3OCY - chain A; structure by X-ray diffraction, 1.40 A resolution.

[Chain A]
Molecule: Lipoprotein E
Source organism: Haemophilus influenzae
Notes: EC 3.1.3.2
UniProt: P26093 (HEL_HAEIN); residues 2-254 here correspond to UniProt positions 22-274 (UniProt number = residue number + 20)
Sequence (262 residues; numbered 1 to 262; the number before each row is that of its first residue):
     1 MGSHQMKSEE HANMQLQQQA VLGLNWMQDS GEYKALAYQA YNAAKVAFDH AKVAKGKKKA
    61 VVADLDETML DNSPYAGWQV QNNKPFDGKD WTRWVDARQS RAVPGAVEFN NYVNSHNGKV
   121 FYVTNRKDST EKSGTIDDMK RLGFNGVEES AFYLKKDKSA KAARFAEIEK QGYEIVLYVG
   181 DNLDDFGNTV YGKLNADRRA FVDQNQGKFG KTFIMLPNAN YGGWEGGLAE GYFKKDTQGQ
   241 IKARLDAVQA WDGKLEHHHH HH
Disordered / not traced: 1-8, 256-262
Construct notes: expression tag (1, 255-262)
Metal / ion sites: Mg2+: D64, D66, D181 (together with phosphate ion)
What the authors report for this chain:
  - binding site for phosphate ion: T124, K161
  - catalytic residues: D66

[Overview]
D64, D66 and D181 coordinate Mg2+. From the paper: the catalytic residue D66; a binding site for phosphate ion
at T124 and K161.
Chain A is Lipoprotein E (Haemophilus influenzae); the structure, Structure of Recombinant Haemophilus
Influenzae e(P4) Acid Phosphatase Complexed with inorganic phosphate, was determined by X-ray diffraction
together with 3OCU, 3OCV, 3OCW and 3OCX from the same study.
